PDB entry 6PC4 | X-ray diffraction, 2.60 A resolution | chains B and C of the 6 polymer chains in the assembly

[Chain B]
Name: Tubulin beta-2B chain
Organism: Sus scrofa
UniProtKB: A0A287AGU7 (A0A287AGU7_PIG); numbering as in UniProt (aligned over 1-445)
Chain sequence (445 residues; row label = number of the first residue in the row):
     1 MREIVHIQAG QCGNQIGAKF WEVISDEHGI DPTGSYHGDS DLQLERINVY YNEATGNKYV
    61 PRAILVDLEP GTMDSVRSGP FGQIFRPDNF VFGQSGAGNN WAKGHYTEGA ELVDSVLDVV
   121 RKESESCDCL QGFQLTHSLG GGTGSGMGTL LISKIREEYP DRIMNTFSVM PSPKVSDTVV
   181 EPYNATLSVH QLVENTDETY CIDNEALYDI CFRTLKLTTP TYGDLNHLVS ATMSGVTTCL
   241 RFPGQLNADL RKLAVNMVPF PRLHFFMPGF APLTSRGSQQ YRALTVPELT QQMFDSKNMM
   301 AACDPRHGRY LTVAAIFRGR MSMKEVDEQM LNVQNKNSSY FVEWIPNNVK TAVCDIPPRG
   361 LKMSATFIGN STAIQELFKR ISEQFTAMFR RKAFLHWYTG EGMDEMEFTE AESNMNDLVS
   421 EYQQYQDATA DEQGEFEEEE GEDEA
Disordered / not traced: 1, 429-445
Ion coordination: Mg2+: Q11 (together with GDP)
Ligand contacts:
  - GDP (guanosine-5'-diphosphate): A9, G10, Q11, C12, Q15, I16, D67, A97, N99, S138, G140, G141, G142, T143, G144, V169, P171, V175, D177, E181, N204, L207, Y222, L225, N226
  - O91 ([2-(4-methylphenyl)-1H-imidazol-4-yl](3,4,5-trimethoxyphenyl)methanone): Y200, V236, C239, L240, L246, A248, D249, L250, K252, L253, N256, M257, T312, V313, A314, A315, I316, N347, N348, V349, K350, A352, I368

[Chain C]
Name: Tubulin alpha-1B chain
Organism: Sus scrofa
UniProtKB: Q2XVP4 (TBA1B_PIG); numbering as in UniProt (aligned over 1-450)
Chain sequence (450 residues; each row starts with the number of its first residue):
     1 MRECISIHVG QAGVQIGNAC WELYCLEHGI QPDGQMPSDK TIGGGDDSFN TFFSETGAGK
    61 HVPRAVFVDL EPTVIDEVRT GTYRQLFHPE QLITGKEDAA NNYARGHYTI GKEIIDLVLD
   121 RIRKLADQCT GLQGFLVFHS FGGGTGSGFT SLLMERLSVD YGKKSKLEFS IYPAPQVSTA
   181 VVEPYNSILT THTTLEHSDC AFMVDNEAIY DICRRNLDIE RPTYTNLNRL ISQIVSSITA
   241 SLRFDGALNV DLTEFQTNLV PYPRIHFPLA TYAPVISAEK AYHEQLSVAE ITNACFEPAN
   301 QMVKCDPRHG KYMACCLLYR GDVVPKDVNA AIATIKTKRS IQFVDWCPTG FKVGINYQPP
   361 TVVPGGDLAK VQRAVCMLSN TTAIAEAWAR LDHKFDLMYA KRAFVHWYVG EGMEEGEFSE
   421 AREDMAALEK DYEEVGVDSV EGEGEEEGEE
Disordered / not traced: 441-450
Swiss-Prot annotation at these positions:
  - motif: M1 to C4 (MREC motif)
  - active site: E254
  - binding site (GTP): G10, Q11, A12, Q15, E71, A99, S140, G143, G144, T145, G146, T179, E183, N206, Y224, N228, L252
  - binding site (Mg(2+)): E71
  - modified residue: K40 (N6,N6,N6-trimethyllysine), S48 (Phosphoserine), S232 (Phosphoserine), Y282 (3'-nitrotyrosine), R339 (Omega-N-methylarginine), S439 (Phosphoserine), E443 (5-glutamyl polyglutamate), E445 (5-glutamyl polyglutamate)
  - cross-link (Glycyl lysine isopeptide (Lys-Gly)): K326 (interchain with G-Cter in ubiquitin), K370 (interchain with G-Cter in ubiquitin)
Ion coordination: Ca2+: D39, T41, G44, E55
Ligand contacts:
  - GTP (guanosine-5'-triphosphate): G10, Q11, A12, Q15, I16, D69, D98, A99, A100, N101, S140, G142, G143, G144, T145, G146, I171, P173, V177, S178, T179, E183, N206, Y224, L227, N228, I231
  - O91 ([2-(4-methylphenyl)-1H-imidazol-4-yl](3,4,5-trimethoxyphenyl)methanone): N101, T179, A180, V181

[How chain B and chain C interact]
Pairs across the interface (40):
  Q94(B) - M1(C)
  S95(B) - R2(C)
  N99(B) - E254(C)
  D177(B) - E254(C)
  D177(B) - K352(C)  hydrogen bond (backbone-side chain)
  T178(B) - E254(C)
  T178(B) - N258(C)
  V179(B) - N258(C)  hydrogen bond (backbone-side chain)
  V179(B) - P348(C)  hydrophobic
  V180(B) - T257(C)
  T219(B) - K326(C)
  T219(B) - N329(C)
  A387(B) - W346(C)
  M388(B) - W346(C)
  R390(B) - D345(C)  salt bridge
  R390(B) - W346(C)
  R390(B) - S439(C)  hydrogen bond
  R391(B) - Y262(C)  hydrogen bond (backbone-side chain)
  R391(B) - D345(C)  salt bridge
  R391(B) - W346(C)
  R391(B) - E434(C)  hydrogen bond (side chain-backbone)
  R391(B) - V435(C)
  R391(B) - V437(C)  hydrogen bond (side chain-backbone)
  R391(B) - D438(C)
  R391(B) - S439(C)  hydrogen bond
  K392(B) - Y262(C)
  A393(B) - P261(C)
  A393(B) - Y262(C)
  A393(B) - W346(C)  hydrophobic
  F394(B) - T257(C)
  F394(B) - N258(C)
  F394(B) - V260(C)
  F394(B) - P261(C)  hydrogen bond (backbone-backbone)
  F394(B) - W346(C)  hydrophobic
  H396(B) - V260(C)  hydrogen bond (side chain-backbone)
  H396(B) - P261(C)
  H396(B) - P263(C)
  W397(B) - Q256(C)
  W397(B) - T257(C)  hydrogen bond (side chain-backbone)
  W397(B) - V260(C)
Interface residues without a listed pair, chain B (19 interface residues in all): G98, L395

[Summary]
The interface between chain B and chain C involves 19 residues on one side and 21 on the other; the contacts
include 10 hydrogen bonds and 2 salt bridges. Polar pairs include R390(B)-D345(C), R391(B)-D345(C) and
D177(B)-K352(C). Chain B binds GDP and compound O91.
Here chain B is Tubulin beta-2B chain and chain C is Tubulin alpha-1B chain, both from Sus scrofa. Entry 6PC4
(Tubulin-RB3_SLD-TTL in complex with compound ABI-274) was determined by X-ray diffraction together with 6AGK
from the same study.
